1GJI - chains A and B of the 4 polymer chains in the assembly; structure by X-ray diffraction, 2.85 A resolution.

Chain A (and B):
Name: C-rel proto-oncogene protein
Source organism: Gallus gallus
Notes: fragment: Rel homology region; chain B of this document is another copy of the same molecule, construct and numbering; everything in this record applies to it too
UniProtKB: P16236 (REL_CHICK); residue numbers follow UniProt; this construct covers 7-281
Amino-acid sequence (275 residues; numbered 7 to 281; the number before each row is that of its first residue):
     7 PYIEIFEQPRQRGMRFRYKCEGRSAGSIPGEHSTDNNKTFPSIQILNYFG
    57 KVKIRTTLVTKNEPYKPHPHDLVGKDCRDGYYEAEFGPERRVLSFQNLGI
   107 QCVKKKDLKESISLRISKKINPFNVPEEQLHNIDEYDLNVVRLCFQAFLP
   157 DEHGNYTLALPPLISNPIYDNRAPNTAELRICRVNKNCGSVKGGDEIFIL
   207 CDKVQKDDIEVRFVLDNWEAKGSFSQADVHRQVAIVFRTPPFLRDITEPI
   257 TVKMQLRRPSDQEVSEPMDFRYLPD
From the paper describing this entry:
  - contacts within the chain: Arg18-Glu269, Arg18-Thr182, Arg18-Ala183, Arg18-Glu184, Arg18-Arg264, Arg18-Asp267
  - self-association interface (contacts with another copy of this molecule); pairs are residue here / residue on that copy: Asn191-Asn191, Arg189, Glu202, Phe204, Leu206, Asp208, Asp234, Arg237, Ala240, Val242
  - binding site for Il-2 cd28re DNA: Arg21, Arg23, Tyr24, Cys26, Glu27, Lys110, Arg178, Lys209
  - specificity-determining residues: Gln268 (proposed by the authors, not directly observed)

Interface between chain A and chain B:
Residue-residue contacts (33):
  Arg186(A) - Arg237(B)
  Cys188(A) - His236(B)
  Arg189(A) - Glu202(B)  salt bridge
  Arg189(A) - Phe204(B)
  Arg189(A) - Asp234(B)  salt bridge
  Arg189(A) - Val242(B)
  Val190(A) - Phe204(B)
  Asn191(A) - Asn191(B)
  Asn191(A) - Phe204(B)
  Phe204(A) - Arg189(B)
  Phe204(A) - Val190(B)
  Phe204(A) - Asn191(B)
  Phe204(A) - Phe204(B)  hydrophobic
  Leu206(A) - Phe204(B)  hydrophobic
  Leu206(A) - His236(B)
  Leu206(A) - Ala240(B)  hydrophobic
  Leu206(A) - Val242(B)  hydrophobic
  Cys207(A) - His236(B)  hydrogen bond (backbone-side chain)
  Asp208(A) - Arg237(B)  salt bridge
  Asp234(A) - Arg189(B)  salt bridge
  His236(A) - Cys188(B)
  His236(A) - Leu206(B)
  His236(A) - Cys207(B)  hydrogen bond (side chain-backbone)
  His236(A) - Val239(B)  hydrogen bond (side chain-backbone)
  Arg237(A) - Arg186(B)
  Arg237(A) - Asp208(B)  salt bridge
  Arg237(A) - Val239(B)
  Val239(A) - His236(B)  hydrogen bond (backbone-side chain)
  Val239(A) - Arg237(B)
  Val239(A) - Val239(B)  hydrophobic
  Ala240(A) - Leu206(B)  hydrophobic
  Val242(A) - Arg189(B)
  Val242(A) - Leu206(B)  hydrophobic
Other interface residues (no listed pair), chain A (16 interface residues in all): Glu202

Overview:
The chain A/chain B interface involves 16 residues from each chain, with 4 hydrogen bonds and 5 salt bridges.
Polar contacts include Arg189(A)-Glu202(B), Arg189(A)-Asp234(B) and Asp208(A)-Arg237(B). From the paper: a
binding site for Il-2 cd28re DNA at Arg21(A), Arg23(A) and Tyr24(A) among others; the specificity determinant
Gln268(A).
Both chains are C-rel proto-oncogene protein (Gallus gallus). Entry 1GJI (Crystal structure of c-Rel bound to
DNA) was determined by X-ray diffraction.
